PDB entry 9EEA | electron microscopy, 3.36 A resolution | chains B and D of the 5 polymer chains in the assembly

[Chain B]
Name: Guanine nucleotide-binding protein G(I)/G(S)/G(T) subunit beta-1
Source organism: Homo sapiens
UniProtKB: P62873 (GBB1_HUMAN); residue numbers follow UniProt; this construct covers 2-340
Sequence (345 residues; each row starts with the number of its first residue; numbers below 1 keep their minus sign (Gly-4 is residue -4)):
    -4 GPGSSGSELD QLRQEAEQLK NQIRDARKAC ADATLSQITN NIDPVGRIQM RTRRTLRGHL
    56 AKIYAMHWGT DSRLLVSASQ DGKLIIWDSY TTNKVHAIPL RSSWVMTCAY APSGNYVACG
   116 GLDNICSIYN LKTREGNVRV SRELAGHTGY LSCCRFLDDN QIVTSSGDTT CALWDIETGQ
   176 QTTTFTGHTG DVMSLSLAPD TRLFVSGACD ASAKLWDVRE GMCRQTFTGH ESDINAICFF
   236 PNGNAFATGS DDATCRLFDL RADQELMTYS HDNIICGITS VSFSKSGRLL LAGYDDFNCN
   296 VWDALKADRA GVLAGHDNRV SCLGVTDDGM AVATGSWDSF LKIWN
Unresolved in the structure: -4 to 4
Differences from the reference sequence: expression tag (-4 to 1)
Swiss-Prot annotation at these positions:
  - modified residue: Ser2 (N-acetylserine), His266 (Phosphohistidine)
  - natural variant: Leu30 (L30F: In MRD42; uncertain significance), Arg52 (R52G: In MRD42), Gly64 (G64V: In MRD42), Asp76 (D76E: In MRD42; D76G: In MRD42), Gly77 (G77S: In MRD42), Lys78 (K78R: In MRD42), Ile80 (I80N: In MRD42; I80T: In MRD42), His91 (H91R: In MRD42; uncertain significance), Ala92 (A92T: In MRD42), Pro94 (P94S: In MRD42), Leu95 (L95P: In MRD42), Arg96 (R96L: In MRD42), 5 further natural variant entries in UniProt
Cystine bridges: Cys121-Cys149

[Chain D]
Name: Guanine nucleotide-binding protein G(s) subunit alpha isoforms short
Source organism: Homo sapiens
Notes: EC 3.6.5.-
UniProtKB: P63092 (GNAS2_HUMAN); aligned in 2 segments with insertions or deletions, so no single offset holds: 5-195 ~ UniProt 5-64; 204-384 ~ UniProt 204-394
Sequence (263 residues; row label = number of the first residue in the row; note: 131 numbers in that range are skipped by the numbering (no residue carries them; nothing is unmodelled there); numbers below 1 keep their minus sign (Met-9 is residue -9)):
    -9 MGHHHHHHEN LYFQGNSKTE DQRNEEKAQR EANKKIEKQL QKDKQVYRAT HRLLLLGADN
    51 SGKSTIVKQM R
   193 ILHGGSGGSG GTSGIFETKF QVDKVNFHMF DVGGQRDERR KWIQCFNDVT AIIFVVDSSD
   253 YNRLQEALNL FKSIWNNRWL RTISVILFLN KQDLLAEKVL AGKSKIEDYF PEFARYTTPE
   313 DATPEPGEDP RVTRAKYFIR DEFLRISTAS GDGRHYCYPH FTCAVDTENA RRIFNDCRDI
   373 IQRMHLRQYE LL
Unresolved in the structure: -9 to 9, 193-205, 384
Differences from the reference sequence: initiating methionine (-9); expression tag (-8 to 4); conflict Asp49 (Gly in P63092), Asn50 (Glu in P63092), Asp249 (Ala in P63092), Asp252 (Ser in P63092), Ala362 (Ile372 in P63092), Ile365 (Val375 in P63092); linker (196-203)

[How chain B and chain D interact]
Residue-residue contacts - 27 pairs, chain B then chain D:
  Gly53(B) with Leu30(D)
  His54(B) with Lys34(D)
  Leu55(B) with Asp33(D); Lys34(D); Tyr37(D)
  Ala56(B) with Tyr37(D)
  Tyr59(B) with Cys237(D), hydrogen bond
  Lys78(B) with Asp33(D)
  Thr86(B) with Gln19(D), hydrogen bond
  Thr87(B) with Asn23(D), hydrogen bond (backbone-side chain)
  Asn88(B) with Gln19(D), hydrogen bond; Asn23(D), hydrogen bond
  Lys89(B) with Asn23(D), hydrogen bond (backbone-side chain); Ile26(D); Glu27(D)
  Trp99(B) with Gly206(D); Phe222(D), hydrophobic; Phe238(D), hydrophobic
  Leu117(B) with Phe238(D), hydrophobic
  Asp118(B) with Ile207(D)
  Tyr145(B) with Gln227(D); Lys233(D)
  Gly162(B) with Arg228(D), hydrogen bond (backbone-side chain)
  Asp163(B) with Arg228(D)
  Asp186(B) with Arg228(D), salt bridge; Glu230(D)
  Arg314(B) with Trp271(D)
Interface residues without a listed pair, chain B (23 interface residues in all): Asp83, Ala92, Thr143, Asp290, Trp332
Interface residues without a listed pair, chain D (24 interface residues in all): Ala22, Val224, Gly226, Trp234, Gln236, Arg270

[In short]
The interface between chain B and chain D involves 23 residues on one side and 24 on the other; the contacts
include 7 hydrogen bonds and 1 salt bridge. Polar contacts include Asp186(B)-Arg228(D), Tyr59(B)-Cys237(D) and
Thr86(B)-Gln19(D).
Chain B is Guanine nucleotide-binding protein G(I)/G(S)/G(T) subunit beta-1 and chain D is Guanine
nucleotide-binding protein G(s) subunit alpha isoforms short, both from Homo sapiens; the structure, Cryo-EM
structure of the adenosine A2A receptor intermediate bound to a miniGs heterotrimer, was determined by
electron microscopy, deposited together with 9EE8 and 9EE9.
